1NXY - chain A; structure by X-ray diffraction, 1.60 A resolution.

Chain A:
Name: Beta-lactamase TEM
From: Escherichia coli
Notes: EC 3.5.2.6
UniProtKB: P62593 (BLAT_ECOLI); the author numbering skips numbers that UniProt does not, so the offset changes along the chain: 26-238 = UniProt 24-236; 240-252 = UniProt 237-249; 254-290 = UniProt 250-286
Sequence (263 residues; row label = number of the first residue in the row; note: 2 numbers in that range are skipped by the numbering (no residue carries them; nothing is unmodelled there)):
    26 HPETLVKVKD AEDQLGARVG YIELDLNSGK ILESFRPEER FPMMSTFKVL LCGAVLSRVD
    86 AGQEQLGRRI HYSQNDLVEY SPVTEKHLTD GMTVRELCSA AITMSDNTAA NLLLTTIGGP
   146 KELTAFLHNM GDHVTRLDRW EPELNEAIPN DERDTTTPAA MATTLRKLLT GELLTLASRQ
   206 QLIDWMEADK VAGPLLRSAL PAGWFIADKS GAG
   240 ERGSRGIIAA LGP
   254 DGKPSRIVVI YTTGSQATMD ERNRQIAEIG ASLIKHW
Disulfide bonds: Cys77-Cys123
Construct notes: engineered mutation Thr182 (Met180 in P62593)
Small-molecule neighbours:
  - SM2 ((1R)-1-(2-thienylacetylamino)-1-(3-carboxyphenyl)methylboronic acid), molecule 1: Met69, Ser70, Lys73, Glu104, Tyr105, Ser130, Asn132, Glu166, Leu169, Asn170, Val216, Lys234, Ser235, Gly236, Ala237, Gly238, Glu240, Arg244
  - SM2, molecule 2: Arg241, Gly242, Gly267, Ser268, Gln269
Curated features (UniProtKB/Swiss-Prot):
  - active site: Ser70 (Acyl-ester intermediate), Glu168 (Proton acceptor)
  - binding site (substrate): Lys234 to Gly236

Overview:
Bound to chain A: compound SM2. From UniProt: active-site residues Ser70 and Glu168 and 3 substrate-binding
residues.
Chain A is Beta-lactamase TEM (Escherichia coli); the structure, Crystal Structure of the complex between
M182T mutant of TEM-1 and a boronic acid inhibitor (SM2), was determined by X-ray diffraction together with
1NY0, 1NYM and 1NYY from the same study.
